7P3Z - chains A and S of the 4 polymer chains in the assembly; structure by electron microscopy, 10.50 A resolution (very low resolution: no residue pairs are listed; an interface is given only as per-side residue counts).

== Chain A ==
Molecule: AP-3 complex subunit delta
From: Saccharomyces cerevisiae
UniProtKB: A0A7I9C4X2 (A0A7I9C4X2_YEASX); residue numbers follow UniProt; this construct covers 1-932
Chain sequence (964 residues; each row starts with the number of its first residue):
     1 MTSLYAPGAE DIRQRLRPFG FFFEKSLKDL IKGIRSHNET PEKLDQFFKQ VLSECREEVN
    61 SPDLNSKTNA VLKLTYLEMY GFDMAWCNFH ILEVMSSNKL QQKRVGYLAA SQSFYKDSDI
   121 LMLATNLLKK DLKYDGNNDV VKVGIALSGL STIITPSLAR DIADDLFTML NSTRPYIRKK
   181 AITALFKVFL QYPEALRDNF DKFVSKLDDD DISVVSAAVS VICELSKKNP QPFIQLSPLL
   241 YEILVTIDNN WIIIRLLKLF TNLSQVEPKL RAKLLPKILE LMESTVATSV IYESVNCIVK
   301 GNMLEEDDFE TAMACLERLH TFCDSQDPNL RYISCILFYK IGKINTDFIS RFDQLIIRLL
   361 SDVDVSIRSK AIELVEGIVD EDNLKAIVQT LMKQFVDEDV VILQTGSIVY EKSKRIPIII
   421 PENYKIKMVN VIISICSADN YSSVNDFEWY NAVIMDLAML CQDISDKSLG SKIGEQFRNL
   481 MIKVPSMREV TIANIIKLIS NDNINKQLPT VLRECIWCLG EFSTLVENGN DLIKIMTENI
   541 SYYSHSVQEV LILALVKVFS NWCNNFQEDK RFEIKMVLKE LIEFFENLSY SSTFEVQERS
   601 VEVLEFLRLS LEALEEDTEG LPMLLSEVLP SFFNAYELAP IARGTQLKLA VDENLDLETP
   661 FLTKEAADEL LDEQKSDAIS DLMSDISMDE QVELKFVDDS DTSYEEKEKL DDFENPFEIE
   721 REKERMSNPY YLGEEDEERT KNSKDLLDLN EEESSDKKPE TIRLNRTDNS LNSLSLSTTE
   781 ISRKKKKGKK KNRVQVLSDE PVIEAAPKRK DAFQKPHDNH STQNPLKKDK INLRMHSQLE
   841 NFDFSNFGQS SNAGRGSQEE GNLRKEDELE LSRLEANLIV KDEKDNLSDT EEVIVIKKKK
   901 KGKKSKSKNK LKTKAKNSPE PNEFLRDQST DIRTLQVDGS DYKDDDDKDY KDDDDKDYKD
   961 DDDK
Not modelled in the structure: 1-62, 639-964
Sequence notes: expression tag (933-964)

== Chain S ==
Molecule: AP complex subunit sigma
From: Saccharomyces cerevisiae
UniProtKB: A0A6L1B7P9 (A0A6L1B7P9_YEASX); residues 1-194 here = UniProt positions 1-194
Chain sequence (194 residues; numbered 1 to 194; the number before each row is that of its first residue):
     1 MIHAVLIFNK KCQPRLVKFY TPVDLPKQKL LLEQVYELIS QRNSDFQSSF LVTPPSLLLS
    61 NENNNDEVNN EDIQIIYKNY ATLYFTFIVD DQESELAILD LIQTFVESLD RCFTEVNELD
   121 LIFNWQTLES VLEEIVQGGM VIETNVNRIV ASVDELNKAA ESTDSKIGRL TSTGFGSALQ
   181 AFAQGGFAQW ATGQ
Not modelled in the structure: 169-194

== Chain A / chain S interface ==
At this resolution (10 A) residue pairs are not listed: 86 residues of chain A and 59 of chain S lie at the interface.

== Overview ==
86 residues of chain A and 59 residues of chain S are in contact.
Here chain A is AP-3 complex subunit delta and chain S is AP complex subunit sigma, both from Saccharomyces
cerevisiae. Entry 7P3Z (Homology model of the full-length AP-3 complex in a stretched open conformation) was
determined by electron microscopy together with 7P3X and 7P3Y from the same study.
